Entry 7UIZ (electron microscopy, 3.24 A resolution); this record covers chains E and H of the 14 polymer chains in the assembly.

== Chain E ==
Name: ATP-dependent Clp protease ATP-binding subunit ClpA
Source organism: Escherichia coli
UniProt: A0A836NDF2 (A0A836NDF2_ECOLX); residue numbers follow UniProt; this construct covers 1-758
Sequence (758 residues; numbered 1 to 758; the number before each row is that of its first residue):
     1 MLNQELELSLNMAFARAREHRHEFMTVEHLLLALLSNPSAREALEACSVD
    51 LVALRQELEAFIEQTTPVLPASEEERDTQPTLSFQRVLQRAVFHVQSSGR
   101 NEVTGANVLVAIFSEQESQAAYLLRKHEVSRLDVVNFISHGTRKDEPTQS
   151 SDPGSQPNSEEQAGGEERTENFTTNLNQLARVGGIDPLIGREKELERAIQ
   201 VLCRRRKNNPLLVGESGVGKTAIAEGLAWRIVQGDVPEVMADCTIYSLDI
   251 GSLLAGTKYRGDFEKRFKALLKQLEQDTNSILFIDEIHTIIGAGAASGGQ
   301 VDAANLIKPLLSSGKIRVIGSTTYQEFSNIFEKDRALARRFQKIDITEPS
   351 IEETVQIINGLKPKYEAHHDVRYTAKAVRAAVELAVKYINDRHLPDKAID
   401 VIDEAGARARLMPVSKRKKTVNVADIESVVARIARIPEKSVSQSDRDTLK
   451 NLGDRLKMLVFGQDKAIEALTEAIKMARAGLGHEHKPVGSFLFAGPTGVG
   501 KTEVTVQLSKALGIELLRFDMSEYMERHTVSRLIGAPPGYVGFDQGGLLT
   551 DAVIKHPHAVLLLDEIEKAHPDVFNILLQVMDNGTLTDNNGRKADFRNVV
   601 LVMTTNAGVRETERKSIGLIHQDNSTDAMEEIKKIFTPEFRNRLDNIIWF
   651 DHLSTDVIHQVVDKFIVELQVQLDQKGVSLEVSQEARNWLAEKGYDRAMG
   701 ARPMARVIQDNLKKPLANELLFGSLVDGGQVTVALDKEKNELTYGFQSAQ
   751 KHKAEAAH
Unresolved in the structure: 1-168, 749-758
Construct notes: conflict Thr169 (Met in A0A836NDF2)
Residues lining bound ligands:
  - ADP (adenosine-5'-diphosphate), molecule 1: Asp186, Pro187, Leu188, Ile189, Arg191, Glu215, Ser216, Gly217, Val218, Gly219, Lys220, Thr221, Ala222, Glu286, Ile357, Leu361, Ile399
  - ADP, molecule 2: Val460, Phe461, Gln463, Thr497, Gly498, Val499, Gly500, Lys501, Thr502, Glu503, Leu653, Val661, Lys664, Phe665, Ala701, Arg702
  - ATP-gamma-S (AGS; phosphothiophosphoric acid-adenylate ester): Lys207, Ser312, Ala336, Arg339, Arg340

== Chain H ==
Name: ATP-dependent Clp protease proteolytic subunit
Source organism: Escherichia coli
Notes: EC 3.4.21.92
UniProt: A0A0K4NM46 (A0A0K4NM46_ECOLX); residues 1-193 here correspond to UniProt positions 15-207 (UniProt number = residue number + 14)
Sequence (201 residues; numbered 1 to 201; the number before each row is that of its first residue):
     1 ALVPMVIEQTSRGERSFDIYSRLLKERVIFLTGQVEDHMANLIVAQMLFL
    51 EAENPEKDIYLYINSPGGVITAGMSIYDTMQFIKPDVSTICMGQAASMGA
   101 FLLTAGAKGKRFCLPNSRVMIHQPLGGYQGQATDIEIHAREILKVKGRMN
   151 ELMALHTGQSLEQIERDTERDRFLSAPEAVEYGLVDSILTHRNRSHHHHH
   201 H
Unresolved in the structure: 1, 193-201
Construct notes: expression tag (194-201)

== Interface between chain E and chain H ==
Contacting residue pairs (23; chain E residue first):
  Glu567(E) with Ser11(H); Arg12(H)
  Lys568(E) with Ser11(H)
  His570(E) with Arg12(H)
  Pro571(E) with Arg12(H)
  Arg614(E) with Arg22(H); Glu26(H), salt bridge
  Ile617(E) with Arg22(H); Leu23(H), hydrophobic; Glu26(H); Val28(H)
  Gly618(E) with Tyr62(H)
  Leu619(E) with Tyr62(H), hydrogen bond (backbone-side chain); Met92(H), hydrophobic; Leu189(H), hydrophobic
  Ile620(E) with Tyr60(H); Ile90(H), hydrophobic; Leu189(H), hydrophobic
  His621(E) with Arg192(H), hydrogen bond
  Gln622(E) with Glu26(H), hydrogen bond (side chain-backbone); Tyr60(H)
  Asp627(E) with Lys57(H), salt bridge
  Ile635(E) with Ser11(H)
Also at the interface, not in a pair above, chain E (17 interface residues in all): Ala569, Ala607, Ser616, Asp623
Also at the interface, not in a pair above, chain H (14 interface residues in all): Leu114

== In short ==
17 residues of chain E and 14 residues of chain H are in contact; the contacts include 3 hydrogen bonds and 2
salt bridges. Polar pairs include Arg614(E)-Glu26(H), Asp627(E)-Lys57(H) and Leu619(E)-Tyr62(H). Chain E binds
ATP-gamma-S and ADP.
Here chain E is ATP-dependent Clp protease ATP-binding subunit ClpA and chain H is ATP-dependent Clp protease
proteolytic subunit, both from Escherichia coli. Entry 7UIZ (ClpAP complex bound to ClpS N-terminal extension,
class IIc) was determined by electron microscopy (same publication as 7UIV, 7UIW, 7UIX, 7UJ0 and 7UIY).
